Entry 8J0R (X-ray diffraction, 2.10 A resolution); this record covers chains A and B of the 4 polymer chains in the assembly.

# Chain A (and B)
Name: Transcription factor AP-2-alpha
From: Homo sapiens
Notes: chain B of this document is another copy of the same molecule, construct and numbering; everything in this record applies to it too
UniProt: P05549 (AP2A_HUMAN), isoform P05549-5; residues 202-420 here correspond to UniProt positions 196-414 (UniProt number = residue number - 6)
Chain sequence (219 residues; row label = number of the first residue in the row):
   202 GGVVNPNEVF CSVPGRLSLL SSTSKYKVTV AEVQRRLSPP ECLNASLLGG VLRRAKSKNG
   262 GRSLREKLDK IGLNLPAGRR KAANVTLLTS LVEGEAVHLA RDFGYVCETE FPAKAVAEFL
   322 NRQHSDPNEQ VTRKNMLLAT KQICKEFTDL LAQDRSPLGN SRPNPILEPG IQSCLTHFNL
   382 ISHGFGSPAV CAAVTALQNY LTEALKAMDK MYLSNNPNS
Unresolved in the structure: 202, 418-420 (chain B: 202-204, 414-420)
Residues lining bound ligands: guanidine-3-propanol (PG3): Pro-241, Glu-242, Cys-243, Arg-280, Arg-281, Ala-283
Reported in the primary citation:
  - binding site for the 13-nt DNA strand: Arg-254, Lys-257
  - mutagenesis - V307D, F379D, V391D, L398D: decreased stability
  - disease-associated variants - V214D, L218P, R236P, S239P, L249P: decreased expression
  - disease-associated variants - V214D, R217S, L218P, R236P, S239P, L249P: decreased stability

# Chain A / chain B interface
Residue-residue contacts (104):
  Arg-217(A) / Arg-217(B)  hydrogen bond (side chain-backbone)
  Arg-217(A) / Ser-219(B)  hydrogen bond (side chain-backbone)
  Arg-217(A) / Leu-220(B)
  Leu-218(A) / Leu-218(B)  hydrophobic
  Leu-218(A) / Leu-288(B)
  Leu-218(A) / Ser-291(B)  hydrogen bond (backbone-side chain)
  Leu-218(A) / Leu-292(B)  hydrophobic
  Ser-219(A) / Arg-217(B)
  Leu-220(A) / Arg-217(B)
  Leu-220(A) / Gly-251(B)
  Leu-220(A) / Val-252(B)
  Leu-220(A) / Thr-290(B)
  Leu-220(A) / Ser-291(B)
  Leu-221(A) / Ser-247(B)
  Leu-221(A) / Leu-248(B)  hydrophobic
  Ser-247(A) / Leu-221(B)
  Leu-248(A) / Leu-221(B)  hydrophobic
  Gly-251(A) / Leu-220(B)
  Val-252(A) / Leu-220(B)
  Lys-282(A) / Leu-221(B)
  Asn-285(A) / Tyr-306(B)  hydrogen bond
  Asn-285(A) / Glu-311(B)
  Thr-287(A) / Asp-303(B)
  Thr-287(A) / Tyr-306(B)
  Leu-288(A) / Leu-218(B)
  Leu-288(A) / His-299(B)
  Leu-288(A) / Leu-300(B)  hydrophobic
  Leu-288(A) / Asp-303(B)  hydrogen bond (backbone-side chain)
  Thr-290(A) / Leu-220(B)
  Ser-291(A) / Leu-218(B)  hydrogen bond (side chain-backbone)
  Ser-291(A) / Leu-220(B)
  Leu-292(A) / Leu-218(B)  hydrophobic
  His-299(A) / Leu-288(B)
  Leu-300(A) / Leu-288(B)
  Leu-300(A) / Leu-289(B)  hydrophobic
  Asp-303(A) / Thr-287(B)
  Asp-303(A) / Leu-288(B)  hydrogen bond (side chain-backbone)
  Phe-304(A) / Phe-386(B)  hydrophobic
  Phe-304(A) / Ala-390(B)  hydrophobic
  Phe-304(A) / Val-391(B)
  Val-307(A) / Phe-379(B)
  Val-307(A) / Ile-382(B)  hydrophobic
  Glu-311(A) / His-378(B)  salt bridge
  Glu-311(A) / Phe-379(B)
  Glu-311(A) / Ile-382(B)
  Phe-312(A) / Phe-348(B)  hydrophobic
  Phe-312(A) / Phe-379(B)  hydrophobic
  Pro-313(A) / Cys-375(B)
  Ala-316(A) / Ile-372(B)
  Ala-316(A) / Cys-375(B)  hydrophobic
  Val-317(A) / Leu-351(B)  hydrophobic
  Val-317(A) / Ile-372(B)
  Phe-320(A) / Leu-351(B)  hydrophobic
  Phe-320(A) / Leu-368(B)  hydrophobic
  Phe-320(A) / Ile-372(B)  hydrophobic
  Leu-321(A) / Glu-347(B)
  Leu-321(A) / Phe-348(B)  hydrophobic
  His-325(A) / Glu-347(B)  salt bridge
  Arg-334(A) / Ile-344(B)
  Arg-334(A) / Glu-347(B)  salt bridge
  Met-337(A) / Ala-340(B)  hydrophobic
  Met-337(A) / Gln-343(B)
  Met-337(A) / Ile-344(B)  hydrophobic
  Ala-340(A) / Met-337(B)  hydrophobic
  Ala-340(A) / Thr-341(B)
  Thr-341(A) / Ala-340(B)
  Thr-341(A) / Thr-341(B)
  Thr-341(A) / Ile-344(B)
  Gln-343(A) / Met-337(B)
  Ile-344(A) / Arg-334(B)
  Ile-344(A) / Met-337(B)  hydrophobic
  Ile-344(A) / Thr-341(B)
  Ile-344(A) / Leu-402(B)  hydrophobic
  Cys-345(A) / Leu-398(B)  hydrophobic
  Glu-347(A) / Leu-321(B)
  Glu-347(A) / His-325(B)  salt bridge
  Glu-347(A) / Arg-334(B)  salt bridge
  Phe-348(A) / Phe-312(B)  hydrophobic
  Phe-348(A) / Leu-398(B)  hydrophobic
  Phe-348(A) / Tyr-401(B)  hydrophobic
  Leu-351(A) / Val-317(B)  hydrophobic
  Leu-351(A) / Phe-320(B)  hydrophobic
  Ile-372(A) / Ala-316(B)
  Ile-372(A) / Val-317(B)
  Ile-372(A) / Phe-320(B)  hydrophobic
  Cys-375(A) / Pro-313(B)  hydrophobic
  Cys-375(A) / Ala-316(B)  hydrophobic
  His-378(A) / Glu-311(B)  salt bridge
  Phe-379(A) / Val-307(B)
  Phe-379(A) / Glu-311(B)
  Phe-379(A) / Phe-312(B)  hydrophobic
  Ile-382(A) / Val-307(B)  hydrophobic
  Ile-382(A) / Glu-311(B)
  Phe-386(A) / Phe-304(B)  hydrophobic
  Ala-390(A) / Phe-304(B)  hydrophobic
  Val-391(A) / Phe-304(B)  hydrophobic
  Val-391(A) / Ala-394(B)  hydrophobic
  Ala-394(A) / Val-391(B)  hydrophobic
  Ala-394(A) / Ala-394(B)  hydrophobic
  Leu-398(A) / Cys-345(B)  hydrophobic
  Leu-398(A) / Phe-348(B)  hydrophobic
  Leu-398(A) / Leu-398(B)  hydrophobic
  Tyr-401(A) / Phe-348(B)  hydrophobic
  Leu-402(A) / Ile-344(B)  hydrophobic
Other interface residues (no listed pair), chain A (63 interface residues in all): Ser-222, Leu-289, Glu-296, Tyr-306, Cys-308, Leu-338, Leu-352, Leu-368, Glu-369, Leu-376, Gly-387, Ala-397
Other interface residues (no listed pair), chain B (64 interface residues in all): Lys-257, Lys-282, Asn-285, Val-286, Glu-296, Cys-308, Gln-324, Leu-338, Leu-352, Leu-376, Gly-387, Ala-397

# Summary
63 residues of chain A face 64 of chain B across their interface, with 7 hydrogen bonds and 6 salt bridges.
Polar contacts include Glu-311(A)/His-378(B), His-325(A)/Glu-347(B) and Arg-334(A)/Glu-347(B). The paper
reports a binding site for the 13-nt DNA strand at Arg-254(A) and Lys-257(A); V307D, F379D and V391D of chain
A, among others, reduce stability; 10 substitutions were tested in all.
Both chains are Transcription factor AP-2-alpha (Homo sapiens). Entry 8J0R (Structure of human TFAP2A in
complex with DNA) was determined by X-ray diffraction, deposited together with 8J0K, 8J0L and 8J0Q.
